8FUK - chains 1 and H of the 11 polymer chains in the assembly; structure by electron microscopy, 3.36 A resolution.

== Chain 1 ==
Molecule: Type III-B crRNA
Sequence (60 nucleotides; numbered 1 to 60; the number before each row is that of its first residue):
     1 CUUAGAAAAGUACAGCGCGGCUGAAAUCAUCAUUAAAGCGGUUCACUGCC
    51 GCACAGGCAG

== Chain H ==
Protein: Cas6
Organism: Vibrio cholerae
Reference sequence: A0A6I8WFX3 (A0A6I8WFX3_VIBCL); numbering as in UniProt (aligned over 1-199)
Sequence (199 residues; row label = number of the first residue in the row):
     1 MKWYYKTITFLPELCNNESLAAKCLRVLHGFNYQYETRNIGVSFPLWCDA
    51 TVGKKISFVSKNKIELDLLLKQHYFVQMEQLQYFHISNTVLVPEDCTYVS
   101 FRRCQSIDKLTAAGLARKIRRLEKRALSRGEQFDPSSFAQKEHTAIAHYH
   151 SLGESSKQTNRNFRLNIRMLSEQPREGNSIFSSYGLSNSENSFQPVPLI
Not modelled in the structure: 1, 199

== Chain 1 / chain H interface ==
Residue-residue contacts (43):
  C44(1) with Asn-162(H), hydrogen bond to the phosphate; Arg-164(H), phosphate contact
  A45(1) with Thr-111(H), hydrogen bond to the sugar; Tyr-149(H), base contact; Ser-151(H), hydrogen bond to the base; Asn-162(H), hydrogen bond to the phosphate; Arg-164(H), salt bridge to the phosphate
  C46(1) with Asp-108(H), hydrogen bond to the base; Thr-111(H), phosphate contact; Ala-113(H), phosphate contact; Gly-114(H), hydrogen bond to the phosphate; Arg-117(H), salt bridge to the phosphate; Arg-161(H), hydrogen bond to the sugar; Phe-163(H), base contact
  U47(1) with Arg-117(H), salt bridge to the phosphate; Arg-161(H), hydrogen bond to the sugar
  G48(1) with Arg-120(H), salt bridge to the phosphate
  C49(1) with Arg-121(H), salt bridge to the phosphate; Lys-124(H), salt bridge to the phosphate
  C50(1) with Arg-121(H), salt bridge to the phosphate; Arg-125(H), salt bridge to the phosphate
  G51(1) with Arg-121(H), base contact; Arg-125(H), salt bridge to the phosphate
  A53(1) with Leu-122(H), phosphate contact; Arg-125(H), phosphate contact
  C54(1) with Leu-122(H), phosphate contact; Ser-137(H), hydrogen bond to the base; Phe-138(H), sugar contact
  A55(1) with Lys-118(H), salt bridge to the phosphate
  G56(1) with Lys-109(H), base contact
  G57(1) with Lys-109(H), hydrogen bond to the base
  C58(1) with Gln-105(H), base contact; Asn-188(H), hydrogen bond to the phosphate
  A59(1) with Gln-105(H), hydrogen bond to the base; Glu-190(H), phosphate contact
  G60(1) with His-29(H), phosphate contact; Tyr-33(H), hydrogen bond to the phosphate; Ser-156(H), hydrogen bond to the sugar; Gln-158(H), hydrogen bond to the sugar; Arg-161(H), base contact; Phe-163(H), stacking on the base; Ser-183(H), hydrogen bond to the phosphate; Tyr-184(H), phosphate contact
Other interface residues (no listed pair), chain 1 (17 interface residues in all): C52
Other interface residues (no listed pair), chain H (35 interface residues in all): Ile-107, Ala-139, Lys-157, Asn-166, Ser-182, Ser-189

== Summary ==
The interface between chain 1 and chain H involves 17 residues on one side and 35 on the other, with 16
hydrogen bonds, 10 salt bridges and 1 aromatic stacking contact. Polar contacts include A45(1)/Ser-151(H),
C46(1)/Asp-108(H) and C54(1)/Ser-137(H).
Here chain 1 is Type III-B crRNA and chain H is Cas6 (Vibrio cholerae). Entry 8FUK (V. cholerae TniQ-Cascade
complex with Type III-B crRNA) was determined by electron microscopy.
